PDB entry 3ERD | X-ray diffraction, 2.03 A resolution | chains A and C of the 4 polymer chains in the assembly

[Chain A]
Protein: Estrogen receptor alpha
Organism: Homo sapiens
Notes: fragment: ligand-binding domain
UniProtKB: P03372 (ESR1_HUMAN); residues 294-554 here = UniProt positions 294-554
Chain sequence (261 residues; each row starts with the number of its first residue):
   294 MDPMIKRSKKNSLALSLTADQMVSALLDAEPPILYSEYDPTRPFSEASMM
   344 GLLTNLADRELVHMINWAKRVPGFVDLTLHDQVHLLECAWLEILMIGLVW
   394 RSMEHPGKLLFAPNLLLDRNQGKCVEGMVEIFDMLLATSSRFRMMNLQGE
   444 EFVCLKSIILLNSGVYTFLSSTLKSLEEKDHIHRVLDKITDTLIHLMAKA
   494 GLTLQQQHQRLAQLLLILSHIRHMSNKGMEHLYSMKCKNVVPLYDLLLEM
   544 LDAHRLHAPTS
Not modelled in the structure: 294-304, 551-554
Differences from the reference sequence: cloning artifact (294-296)
Residues lining bound ligands: diethylstilbestrol (DES): Met-343, Leu-346, Thr-347, Leu-349, Ala-350, Glu-353, Trp-383, Leu-384, Leu-387, Met-388, Leu-391, Arg-394, Phe-404, Met-421, Leu-428, Gly-521, His-524, Leu-525, Met-528, Leu-540
What the authors report for this chain:
  - binding site for diethylstilbestrol: Met-343, Leu-346, Ala-350, Glu-353, Leu-384, Leu-387, Leu-391, Arg-394, Phe-404, Met-421, Leu-428, Gly-521, His-524, Leu-525, Met-528

[Chain C]
Protein: Glucocorticoid receptor interacting protein 1
Organism: Homo sapiens
Notes: fragment: nuclear receptor box ii
Chain sequence (13 residues; numbered 686 to 698; the number before each row is that of its first residue):
   686 KHKILHRLLQDSS
Not modelled in the structure: 686

[How chain A and chain C interact]
Residue-residue contacts - 22 pairs, chain A then chain C:
  Ile-358(A) with Leu-690(C), hydrophobic; Leu-693(C), hydrophobic; Leu-694(C), hydrophobic
  Lys-362(A) with Leu-693(C), hydrogen bond (side chain-backbone); Leu-694(C); Asp-696(C), hydrogen bond (side chain-backbone)
  Leu-372(A) with His-691(C); Leu-694(C), hydrophobic; Gln-695(C)
  Gln-375(A) with Leu-694(C)
  Val-376(A) with Leu-690(C); His-691(C); Leu-694(C), hydrophobic
  Leu-379(A) with Leu-694(C), hydrophobic
  Glu-380(A) with His-687(C); Leu-690(C)
  Asp-538(A) with Ile-689(C)
  Leu-539(A) with Ile-689(C)
  Glu-542(A) with His-687(C); Lys-688(C), hydrogen bond (side chain-backbone); Ile-689(C), hydrogen bond (side chain-backbone)
  Met-543(A) with Leu-690(C), hydrophobic
Interface residues without a listed pair, chain A (12 interface residues in all): Phe-367
Interface features reported in the paper:
  - pairs named by the authors: Ile-358(A)/Leu-690(C) (hydrophobic contact), Ile-358(A)/Leu-694(C), Ile-358(A)/Leu-693(C) (hydrophobic contact), Lys-362(A)/Leu-693(C) (hydrogen bond), Lys-362(A)/Leu-694(C), Leu-372(A)/Leu-694(C), Gln-375(A)/Leu-694(C) (water-mediated contact), Val-376(A)/Leu-690(C) (hydrophobic contact), Val-376(A)/Leu-694(C), Leu-379(A)/Leu-690(C) (hydrophobic contact), Leu-379(A)/Leu-694(C), Glu-380(A)/Leu-690(C) (hydrophobic contact), Asp-538(A)/Ile-689(C), Leu-539(A)/Ile-689(C), Leu-539(A)/Leu-693(C) (hydrophobic contact), Glu-542(A)/Lys-688(C) (hydrogen bond), Glu-542(A)/Ile-689(C) (hydrogen bond), Met-543(A)/Leu-690(C) (hydrophobic contact)
  - interface residues, chain A: Ile-358(A), Lys-362(A), Phe-367(A), Leu-372(A), Gln-375(A), Val-376(A), Leu-379(A), Glu-380(A), Asp-538(A), Leu-539(A), Glu-542(A), Met-543(A)
  - hot spots on chain A (mutagenesis) - I358R, K362A, V376R, L539R, E542K: abolished binding to Glucocorticoid receptor interacting protein 1 (chain C)
  - interface residues, chain C: Ile-689(C), Leu-690(C), Leu-693(C), Leu-694(C)
  - hot spots on chain C (mutagenesis) - I689A (30-fold): decreased binding to Estrogen receptor alpha (chain A)

[In short]
Chain A and chain C form an interface of 12 and 9 residues respectively, with 4 hydrogen bonds. Polar contacts
include Lys-362(A)/Leu-693(C), Lys-362(A)/Asp-696(C) and Glu-542(A)/Lys-688(C). The authors report hydrophobic
contacts between Ile-358(A) and Leu-690(C), Ile-358(A) and Leu-693(C) and Val-376(A) and Leu-690(C) among
others; contacts between Ile-358(A) and Leu-694(C), Lys-362(A) and Leu-694(C) and Leu-372(A) and Leu-694(C)
among others; hydrogen bonds between Lys-362(A) and Leu-693(C), Glu-542(A) and Lys-688(C) and Glu-542(A) and
Ile-689(C). From the paper: a binding site for diethylstilbestrol at Met-343(A), Leu-346(A) and Ala-350(A)
among others; I358R, K362A and V376R of chain A, among others, abolish binding to Glucocorticoid receptor
interacting protein 1 (chain C); 6 substitutions were tested in all.
Chain A is Estrogen receptor alpha and chain C is Glucocorticoid receptor interacting protein 1, both from
Homo sapiens; the structure, Human estrogen receptor alpha ligand-binding domain in complex with
diethylstilbestrol and a glucocorticoid receptor interacting protein ..., was determined by X-ray diffraction
(same publication as 3ERT).
